Entry 7FDG (electron microscopy, 3.69 A resolution); this record covers chains A and E.

== Chain A ==
Protein: Angiotensin-converting enzyme 2
Source organism: Homo sapiens
Notes: EC 3.4.17.23, 3.4.17.-
Reference sequence: Q9BYF1 (ACE2_HUMAN); residue numbers follow UniProt; this construct covers 1-615
Sequence (621 residues; numbered 1 to 621; the number before each row is that of its first residue):
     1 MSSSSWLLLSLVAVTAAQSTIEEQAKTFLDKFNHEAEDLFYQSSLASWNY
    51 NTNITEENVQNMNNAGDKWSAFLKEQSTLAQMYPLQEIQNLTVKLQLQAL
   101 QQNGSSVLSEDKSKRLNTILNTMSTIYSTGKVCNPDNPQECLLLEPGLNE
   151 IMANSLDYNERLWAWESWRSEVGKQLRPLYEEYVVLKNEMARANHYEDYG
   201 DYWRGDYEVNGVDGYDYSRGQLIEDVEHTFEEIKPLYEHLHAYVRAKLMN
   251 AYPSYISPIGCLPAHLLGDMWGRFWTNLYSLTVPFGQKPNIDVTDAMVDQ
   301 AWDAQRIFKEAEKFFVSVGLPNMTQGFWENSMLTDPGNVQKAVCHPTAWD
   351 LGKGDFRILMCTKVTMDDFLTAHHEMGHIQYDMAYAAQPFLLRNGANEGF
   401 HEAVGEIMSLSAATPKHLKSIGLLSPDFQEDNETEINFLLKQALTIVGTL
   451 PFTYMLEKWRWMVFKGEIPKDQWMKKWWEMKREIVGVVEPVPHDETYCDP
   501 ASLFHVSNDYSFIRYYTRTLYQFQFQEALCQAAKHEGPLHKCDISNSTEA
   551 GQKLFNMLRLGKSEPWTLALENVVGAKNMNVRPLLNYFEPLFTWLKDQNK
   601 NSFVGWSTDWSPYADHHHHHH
Disordered / not traced: 1-18, 616-621
Differences from the reference sequence: expression tag (616-621)
Swiss-Prot annotation at these positions:
  - region (Interaction with SARS-CoV spike glycoprotein): Asp30 to Tyr41, Met82 to Pro84, Lys353 to Arg357
  - active site: Glu375 (Proton acceptor), His505 (Proton donor)
  - binding site (chloride): Arg169, Trp477, Lys481
  - binding site (substrate): Arg273, His345, Pro346, Tyr515
  - binding site (Zn(2+)): His374, His378, Glu402
  - glycosylation (N-linked (GlcNAc...) asparagine): Asn53, Asn90, Asn103, Asn322, Asn432, Asn546
  - mutagenesis: Ser19 (S19P: Increases slightly the interaction with RBD domain of SARS-CoV-2 spike protein), Gln24 to Lys26 (Slightly inhibits interaction with SARS-CoV spike glycoprotein), Gln24 (Q24T: Increases slightly the interaction with RBD domain of SARS-CoV-2 spike protein), Ala25 (A25V: Increases slightly the interaction with RBD domain of SARS-CoV-2 spike protein), Thr27 (T27Y: Increases slightly the interaction with RBD domain of SARS-CoV-2 spike protein. In sACE2.v2.2; increases interaction with RBD domain of SARS-CoV-2 spike protein ...), Leu29 (L29F: Increases slightly the interaction with RBD domain of SARS-CoV-2 spike protein), Lys31 (K31D: Abolishes interaction with SARS-CoV spike glycoprotein; K31Y: Increases slightly the interaction with RBD domain of SARS-CoV-2 spike protein), Asn33 (N33D: Increases slightly the interaction with RBD domain of SARS-CoV-2 spike protein), His34 (H34A: Increases slightly the interaction with RBD domain of SARS-CoV-2 spike protein), Glu37 (E37A: No effect on interaction with SARS-CoV spike glycoprotein), Asp38 (D38A: No effect on interaction with SARS-CoV spike glycoprotein), Leu39 (L39R: Increases slightly the interaction with RBD domain of SARS-CoV-2 spike protein), 48 further mutagenesis entries in UniProt
Disulfide bonds: Cys133-Cys141, Cys344-Cys361, Cys530-Cys542
Glycans and other covalent adducts: N-acetylglucosamine (NAG) linked to Asn53, Asn90, Asn322, Asn546

== Chain E ==
Protein: Spike protein S1
Source organism: Severe acute respiratory syndrome coronavirus 2
Reference sequence: P0DTC2 (SPIKE_SARS2); residues 333-526 here = UniProt positions 333-526
Sequence (213 residues; each row starts with the number of its first residue):
   320 MFVFLVLLPLVSSTNLCPFGEVFNATRFASVYAWNRKRISNCVADYSVLY
   370 NSASFSTFKCYGVSPTKLNDLCFTNVYADSFVIRGDEVRQIAPGQTGKIA
   420 DYNYKLPDDFTGCVIAWNSNNLDSKVGGNYNYLYRLFRKSNLKPFERDIS
   470 TEIYQAGSTPCNGVEGFNCYFPLQSYGFQPTYGVGYQPYRVVVLSFELLH
   520 APATVCGHHHHHH
Disordered / not traced: 320-332, 527-532
Differences from the reference sequence: initiating methionine (320); expression tag (321-332, 527-532); engineered mutation Tyr501 (Asn in P0DTC2)
Swiss-Prot annotation at these positions:
  - region: Arg403 to Asp405 (Integrin-binding motif), Asn448 to Phe456 (Immunodominant HLA epitope recognized by the CD8+)
  - glycosylation: Asn343 (N-linked (GlcNAc...) (complex) asparagine)
  - natural variant: Gly339 (G339D: In strain: Omicron/BA.1, Omicron/BA.2 and 4 more; G339H: In strain: Omicron/BA.2.75, Omicron/XBB.1.5 and 1 more), Arg346 (R346K: In strain: Mu/B.1.621; R346T: In strain: Omicron/BQ.1.1, Omicron/XBB.1.5 and 1 more), Leu368 (L368I: In strain: Omicron/XBB.1.5, Omicron/EG.5.1), Ser371 (S371F: In strain: Omicron/BA.2, Omicron/BA.2.12.1 and 6 more; S371L: In strain: Omicron/BA.1), Ser373 (S373P: In strain: Omicron/BA.1, Omicron/BA.2 and 7 more), Ser375 (S375F: In strain: Omicron/BA.1, Omicron/BA.2 and 7 more), Thr376 (T376A: In strain: Omicron/BA.2, Omicron/BA.2.12.1 and 5 more), Asp405 (D405N: In strain: Omicron/BA.2, Omicron/BA.2.12.1 and 6 more), Arg408 (R408S: In strain: Omicron/BA.2, Omicron/BA.2.12.1 and 6 more), Lys417 (K417N: In strain: Beta/B.1.351, Omicron/BA.1 and 8 more; K417T: In strain: Gamma/P.1), Asn440 (N440K: In strain: Omicron/BA.1, Omicron/BA.2 and 7 more), Lys444 (K444T: In strain: Omicron/BQ.1.1), 16 further natural variant entries in UniProt
  - mutagenesis: Asn343 (N343Q: Reduced viral infectivity), Leu452 (L452R: Increased resistance to neutralizing antibodies. Decreases HLA binding to NF9 epitope. Increased binding affinity to human ACE2), Tyr453 (Y453F: Decreased HLA binding to NF9 epitope. Increased binding affinity to human ACE2), Ala475 (A475V: Increased resistance to neutralizing antibodies), Val483 (V483A: Increased resistance to neutralizing antibodies), Glu484 (E484D: Increased replication in human TMEM106B overexpressing cells), Phe490 (F490L: Increased resistance to neutralizing antibodies and human covalescent sera neutralization), Gln493 (Q493N: Reduced host ACE2-binding affinity in vitro; Q493Y: Reduced host ACE2-binding affinity in vitro), His519 (H519P: Increased resistance to human covalescent sera neutralization)
Disulfide bonds: Cys336-Cys361, Cys379-Cys432, Cys391-Cys525, Cys480-Cys488
Glycans and other covalent adducts: N-acetylglucosamine (NAG) linked to Asn343
From the paper describing this entry:
  - mutagenesis - Q493H: increased binding to Angiotensin-converting enzyme 2 (chain A)
  - mutagenesis - K417N: decreased binding to Angiotensin-converting enzyme 2 (chain A)

== Chain A / chain E interface ==
Pairs across the interface (36; chain A residue first):
  Gln24(A) with Ala475(E); Gly476(E); Asn487(E)
  Thr27(A) with Phe456(E)
  Asp30(A) with Lys417(E), salt bridge; Phe456(E)
  Lys31(A) with Leu455(E); Phe456(E); Tyr489(E); Gln493(E)
  His34(A) with Tyr453(E); Gln493(E), hydrogen bond (backbone-side chain)
  Glu35(A) with Gln493(E)
  Asp38(A) with Tyr449(E), hydrogen bond; Gly496(E)
  Tyr41(A) with Gln498(E); Thr500(E), hydrogen bond; Tyr501(E)
  Gln42(A) with Gly446(E), hydrogen bond (side chain-backbone); Tyr449(E), hydrogen bond; Gln498(E), hydrogen bond
  Leu79(A) with Phe486(E), hydrophobic
  Met82(A) with Phe486(E), hydrophobic
  Tyr83(A) with Phe486(E); Asn487(E), hydrogen bond; Tyr489(E)
  Lys353(A) with Gly496(E), hydrogen bond (side chain-backbone); Tyr501(E); Gly502(E); Tyr505(E)
  Gly354(A) with Gly502(E), hydrogen bond (backbone-backbone); Tyr505(E)
  Asp355(A) with Thr500(E), hydrogen bond; Gly502(E)
  Arg357(A) with Thr500(E), hydrogen bond
  Arg393(A) with Tyr505(E)
Interface residues without a listed pair, chain A (22 interface residues in all): Glu23, Phe28, Leu45, Asn330, Ala386
Interface residues without a listed pair, chain E (21 interface residues in all): Tyr473, Ser477, Tyr495
Interface features reported in the paper:
  - specific contacts: Tyr41(A)-Tyr501(E) (hydrophobic contact), Lys417(E)-Asp30(A) (salt bridge)
  - interface residues, chain A: Leu45(A)
  - interface residues, chain E: Thr500(E)

== In short ==
Chain A and chain E form an interface of 22 and 21 residues respectively; the contacts include 11 hydrogen
bonds and 1 salt bridge. Among the polar pairs are Asp30(A)-Lys417(E), His34(A)-Gln493(E) and
Asp38(A)-Tyr449(E). The paper describes a hydrophobic contact between Tyr41(A) and Tyr501(E); a salt bridge
between Lys417(E) and Asp30(A). From the paper: Q493H of chain E increases binding to Angiotensin-converting
enzyme 2 (chain A); interface residues Leu45(A) and Thr500(E).
Here chain A is Angiotensin-converting enzyme 2 (Homo sapiens) and chain E is Spike protein S1 (Severe acute
respiratory syndrome coronavirus 2). Entry 7FDG (SARS-COV-2 Spike RBDMACSp6 binding to hACE2) was determined
by electron microscopy (same publication as 7FDH, 7FDI and 7FDK).
